PDB entry 7BST | electron microscopy, 4.37 A resolution (low resolution: residue-level contacts below are approximate; hydrogen-bond / salt-bridge calls are withheld) | chains D and A of the 7 polymer chains in the assembly

# Chain D
Protein: Type I restriction enzyme EcoR124II M protein
Source organism: Escherichia coli
Notes: EC 2.1.1.72
UniProt: P10484 (T1M1_ECOLX); residue numbers follow UniProt; this construct covers 1-520
Chain sequence (520 residues; each row starts with the number of its first residue):
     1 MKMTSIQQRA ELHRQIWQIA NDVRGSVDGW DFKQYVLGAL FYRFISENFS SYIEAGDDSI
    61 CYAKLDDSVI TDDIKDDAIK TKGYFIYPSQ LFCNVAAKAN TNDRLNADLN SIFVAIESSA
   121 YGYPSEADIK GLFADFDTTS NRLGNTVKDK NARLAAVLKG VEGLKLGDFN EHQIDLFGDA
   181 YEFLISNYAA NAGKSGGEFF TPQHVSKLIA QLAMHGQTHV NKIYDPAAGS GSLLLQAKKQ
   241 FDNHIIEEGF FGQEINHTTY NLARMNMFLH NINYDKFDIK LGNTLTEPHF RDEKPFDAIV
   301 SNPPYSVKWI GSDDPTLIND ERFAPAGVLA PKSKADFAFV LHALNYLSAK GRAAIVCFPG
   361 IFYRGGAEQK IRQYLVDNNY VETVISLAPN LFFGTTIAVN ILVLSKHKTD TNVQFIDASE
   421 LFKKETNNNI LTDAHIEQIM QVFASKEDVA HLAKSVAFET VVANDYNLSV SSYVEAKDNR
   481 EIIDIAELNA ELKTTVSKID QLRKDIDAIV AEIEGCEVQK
Disordered / not traced: 1-9, 56-71, 168-173, 191-197, 511-520
Curated features (UniProtKB/Swiss-Prot):
  - region: E481 to V510 (C-terminal tail)
  - binding site (S-adenosyl-L-methionine): E198 to Q203, S230 to S232, E254
  - mutagenesis: D135 to T146 (Little change in holoenzyme assembly, no DNA restriction), A476 to V510 (Almost complete loss of holoenzyme assembly, no DNA restriction)

# Chain A
Protein: Type-1 restriction enzyme EcoR124II specificity protein
Source organism: Escherichia coli
UniProt: P10485 (T1S1_ECOLX); numbering as in UniProt (aligned over 1-404)
Chain sequence (404 residues; row label = number of the first residue in the row):
     1 MSEMSYLEKL LDGVEVEWLP LGEITKYEQP TKYLVKAKDY HDTYTIPVLT AGKTFILGYT
    61 NETHGIYQAS KAPVIIFDDF TTANKWVDFD FKAKSSAMKM VTSCDDNKTL LKYVYYWLNT
   121 LPSEFAEGDH KRQWISNYSQ KKIPIPCPDN PEKSLAIQSE IVRILDKFTA LTAELTAELN
   181 MRKKQYNYYR DQLLSFKEGE VEWKTLGEIG KWYGGGTPSK NKIEFWENGS IPWISPKDMG
   241 RTLVDSSEDY ITEEAVLHSS TKLIPANSIA IVVRSSILDK VLPSALIKVP ATLNQDMKAV
   301 IPHENILVKY IYHMIGSRGS DILRAAKKTG GSVASIDSKK LFSFKIPVPN INEQQRIVEI
   361 LDKFDTLTNS ITEGLPREIE LRQKQYEYYR DLLFSFPKPE TVSN
Disordered / not traced: 1-12, 397-404
Curated features (UniProtKB/Swiss-Prot):
  - mutagenesis: L179 (L179LTAEL: Alters sequence specificity from 5'-GAAN(6)RTCG-3' to 5'-GAAN(7)RTCG-3')

# How chain D and chain A interact
Pairs across the interface (37; chain D residue first):
  G360(D) with G331(A)
  F362(D) with D337(A)
  K424(D) with K38(A)
  E425(D) with K38(A)
  L468(D) with K328(A)
  S469(D) with K328(A)
  Y473(D) with K328(A)
  R480(D) with Y188(A)
  E481(D) with K184(A); Y188(A)
  I482(D) with Y188(A)
  I483(D) with Q185(A); Y188(A); Q192(A)
  D484(D) with Q185(A); Y189(A)
  A486(D) with M181(A); Q185(A)
  E487(D) with Q185(A)
  K493(D) with A177(A); E178(A); M181(A)
  T494(D) with R182(A)
  S497(D) with E174(A)
  D500(D) with L171(A); E174(A); R382(A)
  Q501(D) with R382(A)
  R503(D) with K167(A); F168(A)
  K504(D) with F168(A); L171(A); R382(A); Q385(A)
  D507(D) with I164(A); F168(A)
  A508(D) with Y389(A)
Other interface residues (no listed pair), chain D (25 interface residues in all): P359, A490
Other interface residues (no listed pair), chain A (23 interface residues in all): T329, G330

# In short
25 residues of chain D face 23 of chain A across their interface. UniProt lists 10
S-adenosyl-L-methionine-binding residues and 12 mutagenesis sites on chain D; one mutagenesis site on chain A.
Chain D is Type I restriction enzyme EcoR124II M protein and chain A is Type-1 restriction enzyme EcoR124II
specificity protein, both from Escherichia coli; the structure, EcoR124I-Ocr in the Intermediate State, was
determined by electron microscopy together with 7BTO, 7BTP, 7BTQ and 7BTR from the same study.
